7NR9 - chain A; structure by X-ray diffraction, 1.91 A resolution.

[Chain A]
Protein: Mitogen-activated protein kinase 1
Source organism: Homo sapiens
Notes: EC 2.7.11.24
UniProt: P28482 (MK01_HUMAN); numbering as in UniProt (aligned over 1-360)
Sequence (368 residues; row label = number of the first residue in the row; numbers below 1 keep their minus sign (Met-7 is residue -7)):
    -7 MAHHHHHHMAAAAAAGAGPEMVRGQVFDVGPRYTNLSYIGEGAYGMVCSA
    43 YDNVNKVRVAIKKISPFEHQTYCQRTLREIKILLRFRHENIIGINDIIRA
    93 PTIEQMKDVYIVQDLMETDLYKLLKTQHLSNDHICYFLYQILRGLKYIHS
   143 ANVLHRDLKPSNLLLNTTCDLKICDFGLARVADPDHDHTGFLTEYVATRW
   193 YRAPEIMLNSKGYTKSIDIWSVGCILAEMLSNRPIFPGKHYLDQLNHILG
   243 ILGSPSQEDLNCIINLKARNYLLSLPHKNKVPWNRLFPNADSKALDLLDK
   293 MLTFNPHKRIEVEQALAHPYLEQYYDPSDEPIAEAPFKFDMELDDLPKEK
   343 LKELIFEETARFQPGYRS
Disordered / not traced: -7 to 10, 330-339, 356-360
Modified / non-standard residues: Cys161 (s,S-(2-hydroxyethyl)thiocysteine; CME)
Differences from the reference sequence: initiating methionine (-7); expression tag (-6 to 0)
Ligand contacts: UOW ((2R)-2-[5-[5-chloranyl-2-(oxan-4-ylamino)pyrimidin-4-yl]-3-oxidanylidene-1H-isoindol-2-yl]-N-[(1S)-1-(2-methoxypyridin-4-yl)-2-oxidanyl-ethyl]propanamide): Ile31, Ala35, Tyr36, Val39, Ala52, Lys54, Ile56, Tyr64, Arg67, Thr68, Glu71, Ile84, Gln105, Asp106, Leu107, Met108, Glu109, Thr110, Asp111, Lys114, Leu156, Cys166, Asp167, Gly169
Curated features (UniProtKB/Swiss-Prot):
  - DNA-binding region: Lys259 to Arg277
  - motif: Thr185 to Tyr187 (TXY), Asp318 to Glu322 (Cytoplasmic retention motif), Ala327 to Met333 (Nuclear translocation motif)
  - active site: Asp149 (Proton acceptor)
  - binding site (ATP): Ile31 to Val39, Lys54
  - modified residue: Ala2 (N-acetylalanine), Ser29 (Phosphoserine), Thr185 (Phosphothreonine), Tyr187 (Phosphotyrosine), Thr190 (Phosphothreonine), Ser246 (Phosphoserine), Ser248 (Phosphoserine), Ser284 (Phosphoserine)
  - natural variant: Ile74 (I74N: In NS13), His80 (H80Y: In NS13), Ala174 (A174V: In NS13), Asp318 (D318G: In NS13; D318N: In NS13), Glu322 (E322Q: In NS13), Pro323 (P323R: In NS13)
  - mutagenesis: Lys54 (K54R: Does not inhibit interaction with MAP2K1), Pro176 to Asp179 (Inhibits homodimerization and interaction with TPR), Thr185 (T185A: Inhibits interaction with TPR; when associated with A-187), Tyr187 (Y187A: Inhibits interaction with TPR; when associated with A-185), Leu234 (L234A: Inhibits interaction with TPR), Asp318 (D318A: Loss of dephosphorylation by PTPRJ; D318N: Inhibits interaction with MAP2K1 but not with TPR; when associated with N-321), Asp321 (D321N: Inhibits interaction with MAP2K1 but not with TPR; when associated with N-318)

[Summary]
Chain A binds compound UOW. From UniProt: active-site residue Asp149, 10 ATP-binding residues and 10
mutagenesis sites.
Chain A is Mitogen-activated protein kinase 1 (Homo sapiens); the structure, Discovery of ASTX029, a clinical
candidate which modulates the phosphorylation and catalytic activity of ERK1/2, was determined by X-ray
diffraction (same publication as 7NQQ, 7NQW, 7NR3, 7NR5 and 7NR8).
